PDB entry 8SVA | X-ray diffraction, 2.96 A resolution | chains A and B of the 6 polymer chains in the assembly

Chain A:
Name: TetR/AcrR family transcriptional regulator
Source organism: Rhodococcus sp. USK13
Reference sequence: A0A2S8J6Y8 (A0A2S8J6Y8_RHOOP); residues 10-207 here correspond to UniProt positions 43-240 (UniProt number = residue number + 33)
Chain sequence (212 residues; each row starts with the number of its first residue; numbers below 1 keep their minus sign (Gly-2 is residue -2)):
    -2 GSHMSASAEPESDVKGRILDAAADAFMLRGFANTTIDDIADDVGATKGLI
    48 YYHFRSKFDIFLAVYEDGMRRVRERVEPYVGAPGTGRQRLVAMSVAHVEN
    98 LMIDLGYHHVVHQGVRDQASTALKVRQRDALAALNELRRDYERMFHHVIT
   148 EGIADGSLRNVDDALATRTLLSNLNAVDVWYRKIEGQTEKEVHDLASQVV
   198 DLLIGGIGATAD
Not modelled in the structure: -2 to 7, 208-209
Construct notes: expression tag (-2 to 9, 208-209); conflict Val92 (Ile125 in A0A2S8J6Y8), Arg140 (Gly173 in A0A2S8J6Y8), Lys187 (Glu220 in A0A2S8J6Y8), Glu188 (Asp221 in A0A2S8J6Y8), Asp191 (Asn224 in A0A2S8J6Y8), Leu199 (Ile232 in A0A2S8J6Y8), Gly205 (Ala238 in A0A2S8J6Y8)
Modified / non-standard residues: Mse1 (selenomethionine); Mse24, Mse66, Mse90, Mse99, Mse141 (selenomethionine; parent Met)
Reported in the primary citation:
  - self-association interface (contacts with another copy of this molecule); pairs are residue here / residue on that copy: Leu120-Leu120 (backbone contact), Val122-Ala116 (backbone contact), Arg125-Leu120 (hydrogen bond), Ala116, Ala116
  - contacts within the chain: Thr118-Arg125 (hydrogen bond)
  - mutagenesis - A119E/L120R: decreased binding to the 20-nt DNA strand (chain B)
  - binding site for the 20-nt DNA strand: Ile33, Lys44, Tyr48, Ser53, Lys54
  - binding site for the 20-nt DNA strand (chain B): Thr43, Gly45, Tyr49
  - specificity-determining residues: Lys44, Gly45
  - mutagenesis - K44A, G45V: abolished binding to the 20-nt DNA strand (chain B)

Chain B:
Molecule: 20-nt DNA strand
Sequence (20 nucleotides; numbered 9 to 28; the number before each row is that of its first residue):
     9 TAGATACTCCGGAGTATCTA
Not modelled in the structure: 9, 28

Chain A / chain B interface:
Residue-residue contacts (10; chain A residue first):
  Ala42(A) with DC15(B), phosphate contact
  Thr43(A) with DC15(B), phosphate contact
  Gly45(A) with DA14(B), sugar contact; DC15(B), base contact; DT16(B), base contact
  Leu46(A) with DA14(B), sugar contact; DC15(B), hydrogen bond to the phosphate
  Tyr49(A) with DA12(B), sugar contact; DT13(B), hydrogen bond to the phosphate
  His50(A) with DA14(B), salt bridge to the phosphate
Also at the interface, not in a pair above, chain A (7 interface residues in all): Lys44
Also at the interface, not in a pair above, chain B (6 interface residues in all): DC17

Summary:
The interface between chain A and chain B involves 7 residues on one side and 6 on the other; the contacts
include 2 hydrogen bonds and 1 salt bridge. Among the polar pairs are Leu46(A)-DC15(B), Tyr49(A)-DT13(B) and
His50(A)-DA14(B). The paper reports a binding site for the 20-nt DNA strand at Ile33(A), Lys44(A) and Tyr48(A)
among others; K44A and G45V of chain A abolish binding to the 20-nt DNA strand (chain B).
Chain A is TetR/AcrR family transcriptional regulator (Rhodococcus sp. USK13) and chain B is a 20-nt DNA
strand; the structure, Structure of the Rhodococcus sp. USK13 DarR-20 bp DNA complex, was determined by X-ray
diffraction (same publication as 8SUK, 8SV6, 8SVD and 8T5Y).
